Entry 8A4E (X-ray diffraction, 1.96 A resolution); this record covers chain A.

== Chain A ==
Name: Phototropin-2
Organism: Arabidopsis thaliana
Notes: EC 2.7.11.1
UniProt: P93025 (PHOT2_ARATH); numbering as in UniProt (aligned over 388-492)
Amino-acid sequence (128 residues; each row starts with the number of its first residue):
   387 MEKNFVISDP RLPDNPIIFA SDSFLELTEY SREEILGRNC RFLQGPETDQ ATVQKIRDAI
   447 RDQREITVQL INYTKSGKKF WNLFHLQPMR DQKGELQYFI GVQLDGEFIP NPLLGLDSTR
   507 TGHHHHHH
Disordered / not traced: 387-388, 496-514
Construct notes: initiating methionine (387); expression tag (493-514)
UniProt features mapped onto this chain:
  - binding site (FMN): Asn-425, Arg-427, Gln-430, Arg-443, Asn-458, Asn-468, Phe-470, Gln-489
  - modified residue: Cys-426 (S-4a-FMN cysteine)
  - mutagenesis: Val-392 (V392T: Red-shifted emitted light fluorescence (502 nm) but normal absorption (maximum at 447 nm); when associated with K-489), Cys-426 (C426A: Severe loss of light-sensing and light-dependent autophosphorylation), Gln-489 (Q489K: Blue-shifted light absorption (maximum at 441 nm) and emitted fluorescence (487 nm). Red-shifted light emitted fluorescence (502 nm) but normal absorption (maximum at 447 nm) ...)
Covalent attachments: 6-(3-tetradecanoic acid) flavine mononucleotide (FMA) linked to Cys-426
Small-molecule neighbours: FMA / FMN: Val-392, Ser-394, Asn-401, Phe-410, Asn-425, Arg-427, Leu-429, Gln-430, Val-439, Ile-442, Arg-443, Ile-446, Leu-456, Asn-458, Asn-468, Phe-470, Leu-472, Phe-485, Ile-486, Gly-487, Gln-489
Reported in the primary citation:
  - binding site for the ligand FMN: Cys-426
  - conformationally variable residues (order/disorder transition, side-chain flip): Ile-403, Ile-421, Cys-426, Leu-429, Ile-446, Phe-470, Gln-489, Asp-491, Ile-495, Pro-496 to Leu-502
  - interface residues: Arg-424

== In short ==
Chain A binds FMA / FMN. Curated annotation (UniProt) lists 8 FMN-binding residues and 3 mutagenesis sites.
From the paper: a binding site for the ligand FMN at Cys-426; the interface residue Arg-424.
Chain A is Phototropin-2 (Arabidopsis thaliana); the structure, Room temperature structure of AtPhot2LOV2 in a
photostationary equilibrium, was determined by X-ray diffraction, deposited together with 8A2V and 8A2W.
